3R0W - chains A and B; structure by X-ray diffraction, 1.70 A resolution.

== Chain A (and B) ==
Molecule: Multidrug-resistant clinical isolate 769 HIV-1 Protease
Source organism: Human immunodeficiency virus 1
Notes: chain B of this document is another copy of the same molecule, construct and numbering; everything in this record applies to it too
Reference sequence: Q000H7 (Q000H7_9HIV1); residues 1-99 here = UniProt positions 1-99
Amino-acid sequence (99 residues; numbered 1 to 99; the number before each row is that of its first residue):
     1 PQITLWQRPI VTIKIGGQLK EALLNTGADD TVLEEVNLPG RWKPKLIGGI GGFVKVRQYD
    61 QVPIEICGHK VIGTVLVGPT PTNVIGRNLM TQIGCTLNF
Sequence notes: conflict Asn25 (Asp in Q000H7), Glu35 (Asp in Q000H7), Val36 (Ile in Q000H7), Leu46 (Met in Q000H7)
Residues lining bound ligands: RSY (N-[(2R)-1-{[(2S,3S)-5-{[(2R)-1-{[(2S)-1-amino-4-methyl-1-oxopentan-2-yl]amino}-3-chloro-1-oxopropan-2-yl]amino}-3-hydroxy-5-oxo-1-phenylpentan-2-yl]amino}-3-methyl-1-oxobutan-2-yl]pyridine-2-carboxamide): Leu23, Asn25, Gly27, Ala28, Asp29, Asp30, Val32, Thr80, Val84
What the authors report for this chain:
  - binding site for RSY: Asn25, Ala28, Val32, Val84
  - conformationally variable residues (loop rearrangement): Gly48 to Gly52

== Chain A / chain B interface ==
Pairs across the interface (83):
  Pro1(A) - Leu97(B)
  Pro1(A) - Asn98(B)
  Pro1(A) - Phe99(B)  hydrogen bond (backbone-backbone)
  Gln2(A) - Thr96(B)
  Gln2(A) - Leu97(B)
  Gln2(A) - Asn98(B)
  Ile3(A) - Thr96(B)
  Ile3(A) - Leu97(B)  hydrogen bond (backbone-backbone)
  Ile3(A) - Phe99(B)  hydrophobic
  Thr4(A) - Thr96(B)
  Leu5(A) - Thr26(B)
  Leu5(A) - Arg87(B)  hydrogen bond (backbone-side chain)
  Leu5(A) - Met90(B)  hydrophobic
  Leu5(A) - Thr91(B)
  Leu5(A) - Cys95(B)
  Trp6(A) - Arg87(B)  hydrogen bond (backbone-side chain)
  Trp6(A) - Thr91(B)
  Gln7(A) - Arg87(B)  hydrogen bond (backbone-side chain)
  Arg8(A) - Asp29(B)  salt bridge
  Arg8(A) - Arg87(B)
  Pro9(A) - Thr26(B)
  Pro9(A) - Arg87(B)
  Pro9(A) - Leu97(B)  hydrophobic
  Leu23(A) - Gly27(B)
  Leu24(A) - Thr26(B)  hydrogen bond (backbone-side chain)
  Asn25(A) - Asn25(B)
  Asn25(A) - Thr26(B)
  Asn25(A) - Gly27(B)  hydrogen bond (side chain-backbone)
  Thr26(A) - Leu5(B)
  Thr26(A) - Pro9(B)
  Thr26(A) - Leu24(B)  hydrogen bond (side chain-backbone)
  Thr26(A) - Asn25(B)
  Thr26(A) - Thr26(B)  hydrogen bond (backbone-side chain)
  Thr26(A) - Leu97(B)
  Gly27(A) - Leu23(B)
  Gly27(A) - Asn25(B)  hydrogen bond (backbone-side chain)
  Asp29(A) - Arg8(B)  salt bridge
  Cys67(A) - Phe99(B)  hydrophobic
  His69(A) - Phe99(B)
  Pro81(A) - Ile50(B)  hydrophobic
  Arg87(A) - Leu5(B)  hydrogen bond (side chain-backbone)
  Arg87(A) - Trp6(B)  hydrogen bond (side chain-backbone)
  Arg87(A) - Gln7(B)  hydrogen bond (side chain-backbone)
  Arg87(A) - Arg8(B)
  Arg87(A) - Pro9(B)
  Met90(A) - Leu5(B)  hydrophobic
  Thr91(A) - Leu5(B)
  Thr91(A) - Trp6(B)
  Ile93(A) - Phe99(B)
  Gly94(A) - Asn98(B)
  Gly94(A) - Phe99(B)
  Cys95(A) - Leu5(B)
  Cys95(A) - Leu97(B)  hydrophobic
  Cys95(A) - Asn98(B)
  Cys95(A) - Phe99(B)  hydrophobic
  Thr96(A) - Gln2(B)
  Thr96(A) - Ile3(B)
  Thr96(A) - Thr4(B)
  Thr96(A) - Thr96(B)
  Thr96(A) - Leu97(B)
  Thr96(A) - Asn98(B)  hydrogen bond (backbone-backbone)
  Leu97(A) - Pro1(B)
  Leu97(A) - Gln2(B)
  Leu97(A) - Ile3(B)  hydrogen bond (backbone-backbone)
  Leu97(A) - Pro9(B)  hydrophobic
  Leu97(A) - Leu24(B)  hydrophobic
  Leu97(A) - Thr26(B)
  Leu97(A) - Cys95(B)  hydrophobic
  Leu97(A) - Thr96(B)
  Leu97(A) - Leu97(B)  hydrophobic
  Asn98(A) - Pro1(B)
  Asn98(A) - Gln2(B)
  Asn98(A) - Gly94(B)
  Asn98(A) - Cys95(B)
  Asn98(A) - Thr96(B)  hydrogen bond (backbone-backbone)
  Asn98(A) - Asn98(B)
  Phe99(A) - Pro1(B)  hydrogen bond (backbone-backbone)
  Phe99(A) - Ile3(B)  hydrophobic
  Phe99(A) - Cys67(B)  hydrophobic
  Phe99(A) - His69(B)
  Phe99(A) - Ile93(B)
  Phe99(A) - Gly94(B)
  Phe99(A) - Cys95(B)  hydrophobic
Interface residues without a listed pair, chain A (31 interface residues in all): Ile50, Ile66, Gln92
Interface residues without a listed pair, chain B (31 interface residues in all): Ile66, Pro81, Gln92

== Overview ==
Chain A and chain B each contribute 31 residues to their interface; the contacts include 17 hydrogen bonds and
2 salt bridges. Polar contacts include Arg8(A)-Asp29(B), Leu5(A)-Arg87(B) and Trp6(A)-Arg87(B). Bound to chain
A: compound RSY. The paper reports a binding site for RSY at Asn25(A), Ala28(A) and Val32(A) among others;
conformational variability at Gly48(A).
Both chains are Multidrug-resistant clinical isolate 769 HIV-1 Protease (Human immunodeficiency virus 1).
Entry 3R0W (Crystal Structures of Multidrug-resistant HIV-1 Protease in Complex with Mechanism-Based Aspartyl
Protease Inhibitors) was determined by X-ray diffraction (same publication as 3R0Y).
